Entry 6LY9 (electron microscopy, 3.93 A resolution); this record covers chains Y and M of the 16 polymer chains in the assembly.

# Chain Y
Name: V-type ATP synthase, subunit K
Organism: Thermus thermophilus HB8
Reference sequence: Q5SIT7 (Q5SIT7_THET8); residues -18 to 80 here correspond to UniProt positions 1-99 (UniProt number = residue number + 19)
Sequence (99 residues; row label = number of the first residue in the row; numbers below 1 keep their minus sign (Met-18 is residue -18)):
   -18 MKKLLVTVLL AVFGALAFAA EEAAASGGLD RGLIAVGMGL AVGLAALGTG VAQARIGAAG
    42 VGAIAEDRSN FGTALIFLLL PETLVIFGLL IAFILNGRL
Unresolved in the structure: -18 to 7

# Chain M
Name: V-type ATP synthase subunit C
Organism: Thermus thermophilus HB8
Reference sequence: P74902 (VATC_THET8); residue numbers follow UniProt; this construct covers 1-323
Sequence (323 residues; numbered 1 to 323; the number before each row is that of its first residue):
     1 MADDFAYLNA RVRVRRGTLL KESFFQEALD LSFADFLRLL SETVYGGELA GQGLPDVDRA
    61 VLRTQAKLVG DLPRLVTGEA REAVRLLLLR NDLHNLQALL RAKATGRPFE EVLLLPGTLR
   121 EEVWRQAYEA QDPAGMAQVL AVPGHPLARA LRAVLRETQD LARVEALLAK RFFEDVAKAA
   181 KGLDQPALRD YLALEVDAEN LRTAFKLQGS GLAPDAFFLK GGRFVDRVRF ARLMEGDYAV
   241 LDELSGTPFS GLSGVRDLKA LERGLRCVLL KEAKKGVQDP LGVGLVLAYV KEREWEAVRL
   301 RLLARRAYFG LPRAQVEEEV VCP
Unresolved in the structure: 1-2
Cystine bridges: Cys267-Cys322
Reported in the primary citation:
  - contacts within the chain: Arg90-Glu195

# Chain Y / chain M interface
Contacting residue pairs (13; chain Y residue first):
  Ala39(Y) - Asp4(M)
  Ala40(Y) - Ala6(M)
  Ala40(Y) - Ala10(M)
  Gly43(Y) - Tyr7(M)
  Gly43(Y) - Ala10(M)
  Gly43(Y) - Arg11(M)
  Ala44(Y) - Ala10(M)
  Ala44(Y) - Val14(M)  hydrophobic
  Ala46(Y) - Arg11(M)
  Glu47(Y) - Arg11(M)  salt bridge
  Glu47(Y) - Val14(M)
  Glu47(Y) - Arg15(M)  salt bridge
  Asp48(Y) - Val14(M)
Also at the interface, not in a pair above, chain Y (8 interface residues in all): Arg36
Also at the interface, not in a pair above, chain M (8 interface residues in all): Leu281

# In short
The chain Y/chain M interface involves 8 residues from each chain, with 2 salt bridges. Polar contacts include
Glu47(Y)-Arg11(M) and Glu47(Y)-Arg15(M). From the paper: contacts within the chain involving Arg90(M) and
Glu195(M).
Chain Y is V-type ATP synthase, subunit K and chain M is V-type ATP synthase subunit C, both from Thermus
thermophilus HB8; the structure, The membrane-embedded Vo domain of V/A-ATPase from Thermus thermophilus, was
determined by electron microscopy together with 6LY8 from the same study.
